5JYE - chains A and D of the 4 polymer chains in the assembly; structure by X-ray diffraction, 2.23 A resolution.

Chain A (and D):
Name: Glyceraldehyde-3-phosphate dehydrogenase
Organism: Streptococcus agalactiae
Notes: EC 1.2.1.-; chain D of this document is another copy of the same molecule, construct and numbering; everything in this record applies to it too
UniProt: Q9ALW2 (Q9ALW2_STRAG); residues 1-336 here = UniProt positions 1-336
Amino-acid sequence (356 residues; each row starts with the number of its first residue; numbers below 1 keep their minus sign (Met-19 is residue -19)):
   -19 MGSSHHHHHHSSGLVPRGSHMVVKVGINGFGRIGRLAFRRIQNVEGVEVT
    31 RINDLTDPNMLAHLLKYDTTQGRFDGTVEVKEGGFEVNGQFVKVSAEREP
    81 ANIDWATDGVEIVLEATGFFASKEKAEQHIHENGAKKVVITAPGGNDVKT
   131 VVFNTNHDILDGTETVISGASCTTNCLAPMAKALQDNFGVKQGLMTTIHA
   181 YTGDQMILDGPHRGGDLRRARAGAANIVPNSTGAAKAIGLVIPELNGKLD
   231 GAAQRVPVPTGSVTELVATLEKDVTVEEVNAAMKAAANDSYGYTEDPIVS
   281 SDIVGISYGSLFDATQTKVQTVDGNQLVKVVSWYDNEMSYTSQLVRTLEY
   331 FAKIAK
Disordered / not traced: -19 to 1, 336 (chain D: -19 to -2, 336)
Differences from the reference sequence: initiating methionine (-19); expression tag (-18 to 0)
Ion coordination: Mg2+: Ile21, Val24, Val27
Ligand contacts: NAD (nicotinamide-adenine-dinucleotide): Asn8, Gly9, Phe10, Gly11, Arg12, Ile13, Gly14, Asn33, Asp34, Leu35, Glu77, Arg78, Ala96, Thr97, Gly98, Phe99, Phe100, Thr121, Ala122, Cys152, Thr182, Asn316, Glu317, Tyr320

Chain A / chain D interface:
Residue-residue contacts (20):
  His43(A) with Pro277(D)
  Lys46(A) with Asp276(D), salt bridge
  Tyr47(A) with Asp276(D), hydrogen bond; Ile278(D); Asp282(D)
  Thr49(A) with Ser281(D), hydrogen bond
  Arg53(A) with Asp282(D), hydrogen bond (side chain-backbone); Val284(D), hydrogen bond (side chain-backbone); Ile286(D)
  Asp276(A) with Lys46(D), salt bridge; Tyr47(D), hydrogen bond
  Pro277(A) with His43(D)
  Ile278(A) with Tyr47(D)
  Ser281(A) with Thr49(D)
  Asp282(A) with Tyr47(D); Arg53(D), hydrogen bond (backbone-side chain)
  Ile283(A) with Arg53(D)
  Val284(A) with Arg53(D), hydrogen bond (backbone-side chain)
  Gly285(A) with Arg53(D)
  Ile286(A) with Arg53(D)
Other interface residues (no listed pair), chain A (16 interface residues in all): Asp48, Thr274
Other interface residues (no listed pair), chain D (15 interface residues in all): Asp48, Ile283, Gly285

Overview:
16 residues of chain A face 15 of chain D across their interface, with 7 hydrogen bonds and 2 salt bridges.
Polar pairs include Lys46(A)-Asp276(D), Tyr47(A)-Asp276(D) and Thr49(A)-Ser281(D). Chain A binds NAD.
Ile21(A), Val24(A) and Val27(A) coordinate Mg2+.
Chain A and chain D are both Glyceraldehyde-3-phosphate dehydrogenase (Streptococcus agalactiae); the
structure, Structures of Streptococcus agalactiae GBS GAPDH in different enzymatic states, was determined by
X-ray diffraction (same publication as 5JY6, 5JYA and 5JYF).
